PDB entry 6B0O | X-ray diffraction, 1.55 A resolution | chains A and C of the 3 polymer chains in the assembly

Chain A:
Molecule: Wilms tumor protein
From: Homo sapiens
UniProtKB: P19544 (WT1_HUMAN), isoform P19544-2; residues 321-437 here correspond to UniProt positions 304-420 (UniProt number = residue number - 17)
Chain sequence (119 residues; numbered 319 to 437; the number before each row is that of its first residue):
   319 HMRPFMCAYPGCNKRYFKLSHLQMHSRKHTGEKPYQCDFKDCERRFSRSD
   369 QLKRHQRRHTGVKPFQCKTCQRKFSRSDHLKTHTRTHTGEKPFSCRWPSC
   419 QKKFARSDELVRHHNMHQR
Sequence notes: expression tag (319-320)
From the paper describing this entry:
  - specificity-determining residues: Met-342
  - conformationally variable residues (domain motion): Glu-350, Lys-351
  - binding site for the 13-nt DNA strand: His-339, Met-342
  - binding site for the 13-nt DNA strand: Lys-336, His-339
  - mutagenesis - M342R (8x): increased binding to GGT

Chain C:
Molecule: 13-nt DNA strand
Sequence (13 nucleotides; numbered 1 to 13; the number before each row is that of its first residue):
     1 TACACTCCCACGC

How chain A and chain C interact:
Residue-residue contacts (19):
  Ser-338(A) / DT1(C)  base contact
  Tyr-353(A) / DT1(C)  sugar contact
  Tyr-353(A) / DA2(C)  hydrogen bond to the phosphate
  Arg-366(A) / DA4(C)  base contact
  Ser-367(A) / DA2(C)  hydrogen bond to the phosphate
  Asp-368(A) / DA4(C)  hydrogen bond to the base
  Lys-371(A) / DC3(C)  phosphate contact
  Arg-394(A) / DC7(C)  base contact
  Ser-395(A) / DT6(C)  base contact
  Asp-396(A) / DT6(C)  base contact
  Asp-396(A) / DC7(C)  hydrogen bond to the base
  Lys-399(A) / DT6(C)  salt bridge to the phosphate
  Lys-399(A) / DC7(C)  salt bridge to the phosphate
  Arg-424(A) / DA10(C)  base contact
  Ser-425(A) / DC8(C)  hydrogen bond to the phosphate
  Asp-426(A) / DA10(C)  hydrogen bond to the base
  Arg-430(A) / DC11(C)  base contact
  Arg-430(A) / DG12(C)  hydrogen bond to the base
  Arg-430(A) / DC13(C)  base contact
Also at the interface, not in a pair above, chain A (17 interface residues in all): Arg-372, Phe-411, Val-429
Also at the interface, not in a pair above, chain C (12 interface residues in all): DC9

In short:
17 residues of chain A face 12 of chain C across their interface, with 7 hydrogen bonds and 2 salt bridges.
Polar pairs include Asp-368(A)/DA4(C), Asp-396(A)/DC7(C) and Asp-426(A)/DA10(C). From the paper: a binding
site for the 13-nt DNA strand at His-339(A), Met-342(A) and Lys-336(A); M342R of chain A increases binding to
GGT.
Here chain A is Wilms tumor protein (Homo sapiens) and chain C is a 13-nt DNA strand. Entry 6B0O (Zinc finger
Domain of WT1(-KTS form) with 12+1mer Oligonucleotide with 3' Triplet TGT) was determined by X-ray diffraction
(same publication as 6B0P, 6B0Q, 6B0R and 6BLW).
